1EFR - chains A and E of the 8 polymer chains in the assembly; structure by X-ray diffraction, 3.10 A resolution.

# Chain A
Name: Bovine mitochondrial F1-atpase subunit alpha
Source organism: Bos taurus
Notes: EC 3.6.1.34
UniProt: P19483 (ATP0_BOVIN); residues 3-510 here correspond to UniProt positions 46-553 (UniProt number = residue number + 43)
Chain sequence (510 residues; row label = number of the first residue in the row; a row labelled like 2A-2B holds insertion residues (2A, then the next letters in order)):
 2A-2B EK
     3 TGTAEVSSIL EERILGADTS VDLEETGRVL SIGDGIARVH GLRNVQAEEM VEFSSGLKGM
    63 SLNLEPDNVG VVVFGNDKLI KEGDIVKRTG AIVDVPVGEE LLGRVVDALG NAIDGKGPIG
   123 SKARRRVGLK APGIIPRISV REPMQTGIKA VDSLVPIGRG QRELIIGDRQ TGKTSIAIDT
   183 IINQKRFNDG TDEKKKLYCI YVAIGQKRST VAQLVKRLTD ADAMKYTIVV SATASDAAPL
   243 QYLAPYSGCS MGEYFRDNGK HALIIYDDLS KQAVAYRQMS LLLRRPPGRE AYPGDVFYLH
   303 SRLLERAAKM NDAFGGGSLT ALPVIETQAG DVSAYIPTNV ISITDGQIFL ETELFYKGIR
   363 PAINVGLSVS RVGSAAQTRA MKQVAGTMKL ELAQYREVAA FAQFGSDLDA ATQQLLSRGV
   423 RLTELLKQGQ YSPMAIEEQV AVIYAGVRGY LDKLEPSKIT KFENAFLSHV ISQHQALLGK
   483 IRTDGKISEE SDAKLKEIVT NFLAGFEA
Disordered / not traced: 2A-2B, 3-23
Differences from the reference sequence: conflict Gly481 (Ser524 in P19483)
Metal / ion sites: Mg2+: Thr176 (together with AMP-PNP)
Residues lining bound ligands: AMP-PNP: Asp170, Arg171, Gln172, Thr173, Gly174, Lys175, Thr176, Ser177, Glu328, Phe357, Arg362, Pro363, Gln430, Gly431, Gln432, Tyr433

# Chain E
Name: Bovine mitochondrial F1-atpase subunit beta
Source organism: Bos taurus
Notes: EC 3.6.1.34
UniProt: P00829 (ATPB_BOVIN); residues -3 to 478 here correspond to UniProt positions 47-528 (UniProt number = residue number + 50)
Chain sequence (482 residues; each row starts with the number of its first residue; numbers below 1 keep their minus sign (Ala-3 is residue -3)):
    -3 AAQASPSPKA GATTGRIVAV IGAVVDVQFD EGLPPILNAL EVQGRETRLV LEVAQHLGES
    57 TVRTIAMDGT EGLVRGQKVL DSGAPIRIPV GPETLGRIMN VIGEPIDERG PIKTKQFAAI
   117 HAEAPEFVEM SVEQEILVTG IKVVDLLAPY AKGGKIGLFG GAGVGKTVLI MELINNVAKA
   177 HGGYSVFAGV GERTREGNDL YHEMIESGVI NLKDATSKVA LVYGQMNEPP GARARVALTG
   237 LTVAEYFRDQ EGQDVLLFID NIFRFTQAGS EVSALLGRIP SAVGYQPTLA TDMGTMQERI
   297 TTTKKGSITS VQAIYVPADD LTDPAPATTF AHLDATTVLS RAIAELGIYP AVDPLDSTSR
   357 IMDPNIVGSE HYDVARGVQK ILQDYKSLQD IIAILGMDEL SEEDKLTVSR ARKIQRFLSQ
   417 PFQVAEVFTG HLGKLVPLKE TIKGFQQILA GEYDHLPEQA FYMVGPIEEA VAKADKLAEE
   477 HS
Disordered / not traced: -3 to 8, 475-478

# Chain A / chain E interface
Contacting residue pairs - 73 pairs, chain A then chain E:
  Gly43(A) with Arg71(E), hydrogen bond (backbone-side chain)
  Leu44(A) with Arg71(E), hydrogen bond (backbone-side chain)
  Arg45(A) with Arg71(E)
  Asn46(A) with Val70(E)
  Val47(A) with Leu69(E); Val70(E)
  Gln48(A) with Gly68(E); Leu69(E); Val70(E)
  Ala49(A) with Thr66(E); Gly68(E), hydrogen bond (backbone-backbone); Leu69(E), hydrogen bond (backbone-backbone)
  Glu50(A) with Glu67(E)
  Asn65(A) with Val16(E); Ile17(E)
  Leu66(A) with Ala15(E); Val16(E), hydrogen bond (backbone-backbone); Leu69(E)
  Glu67(A) with Val14(E); Ala15(E); Ile17(E); Arg71(E), hydrogen bond (backbone-side chain)
  Pro68(A) with Val14(E); Ala15(E); Arg71(E)
  Asn70(A) with Arg71(E)
  Val71(A) with Arg71(E)
  Lys132(A) with Asp64(E), salt bridge
  Ala133(A) with Asn223(E)
  Pro134(A) with Thr190(E)
  Gly135(A) with Thr190(E)
  Ile136(A) with Ile94(E), hydrophobic; Ile102(E); Thr190(E); Asn194(E); Tyr219(E), hydrophobic
  Ile137(A) with Ile102(E); Asp103(E); Glu104(E); Tyr197(E), hydrophobic
  Arg139(A) with Thr190(E); Arg191(E); Asn194(E)
  Ser141(A) with Asp195(E)
  Arg287(A) with Ile17(E); Gly18(E)
  Pro288(A) with Ala270(E); Leu271(E); Gly273(E)
  Gly296(A) with Glu267(E); Leu271(E)
  Asp297(A) with Leu271(E)
  Phe299(A) with Met222(E); Arg229(E); Glu267(E)
  Tyr300(A) with Gly65(E); Asn223(E); Glu224(E); Pro225(E)
  Ser303(A) with Met222(E), hydrogen bond (side chain-backbone); Asn223(E)
  Glu307(A) with Arg189(E); Thr190(E), hydrogen bond; Asn223(E)
  Ser335(A) with Ala314(E)
  Ser344(A) with Arg189(E), hydrogen bond (backbone-side chain); Met222(E)
  Ile345(A) with Arg189(E)
  Thr346(A) with Arg189(E)
  Asp347(A) with Arg191(E), salt bridge
  Arg373(A) with Arg189(E); Glu192(E)
  Val374(A) with Arg191(E)
Other interface residues (no listed pair), chain A (45 interface residues in all): Leu64, Ile140, Arg164, Pro289, Gly290, Arg304, Ile343, Val371
Other interface residues (no listed pair), chain E (40 interface residues in all): Gly193, Gln221, Pro226, Pro276, Arg337

# Summary
Chain A and chain E form an interface of 45 and 40 residues respectively, with 9 hydrogen bonds and 2 salt
bridges. Polar contacts include Lys132(A)-Asp64(E), Asp347(A)-Arg191(E) and Gly43(A)-Arg71(E). Bound to chain
A: AMP-PNP.
Chain A is Bovine mitochondrial F1-atpase subunit alpha and chain E is Bovine mitochondrial F1-atpase subunit
beta, both from Bos taurus; the structure, Bovine mitochondrial F1-atpase complexed with the peptide
antibiotic efrapeptin, was determined by X-ray diffraction.
